Entry 6JIG (X-ray diffraction, 1.90 A resolution); this record covers chain A.

[Chain A]
Molecule: GMP reductase
Organism: Trypanosoma brucei brucei (strain ILTat1.4)
Notes: EC 1.7.1.7
UniProt: Q57ZS7 (Q57ZS7_TRYB2); residue numbers follow UniProt; this construct covers 1-491
Chain sequence (504 residues; numbered 1 to 504; the number before each row is that of its first residue):
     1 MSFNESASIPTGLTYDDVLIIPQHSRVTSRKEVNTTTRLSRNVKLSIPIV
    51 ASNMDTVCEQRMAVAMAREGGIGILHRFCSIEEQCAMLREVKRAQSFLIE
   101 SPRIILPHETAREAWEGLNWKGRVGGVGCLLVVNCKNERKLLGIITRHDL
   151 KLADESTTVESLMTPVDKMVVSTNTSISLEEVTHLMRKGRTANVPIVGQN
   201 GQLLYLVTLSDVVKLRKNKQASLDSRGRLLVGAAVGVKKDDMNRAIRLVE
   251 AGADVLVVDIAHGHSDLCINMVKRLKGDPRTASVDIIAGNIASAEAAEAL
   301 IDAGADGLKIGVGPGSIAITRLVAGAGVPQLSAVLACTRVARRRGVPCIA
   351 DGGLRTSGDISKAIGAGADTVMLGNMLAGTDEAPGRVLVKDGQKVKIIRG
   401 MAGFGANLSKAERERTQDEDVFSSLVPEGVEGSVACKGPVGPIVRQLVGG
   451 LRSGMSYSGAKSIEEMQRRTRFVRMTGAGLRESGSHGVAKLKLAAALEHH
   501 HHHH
Unresolved in the structure: 1-2, 417-423, 490-504
Construct notes: engineered mutation Ala-318 (Cys in Q57ZS7); expression tag (492-504)
Metal / ion sites: K+: Gly-313, Gly-315, Ala-318, Glu-482, Ser-483, Gly-484
Residues lining bound ligands:
  - guanosine-5'-monophosphate (5GP), molecule 1: Ser-52, Met-54, Asn-290, Lys-309, Gly-313, Pro-314, Gly-315, Ser-316, Ile-317, Ala-318, Thr-320, Asp-351, Gly-352, Gly-353, Leu-354, Met-372, Leu-373, Gly-374, Asn-375, Gly-400, Met-401, Ala-402, Gly-403, Glu-428, Gly-429, His-486
  - guanosine-5'-monophosphate (5GP), molecule 2: Arg-93, Ala-94, Gln-95, Ser-96, Ile-99, Ser-101, Pro-102, Arg-103, Arg-123, Val-127, Gly-128, Cys-129, Leu-206, Thr-208, Ser-210, Asp-211, Lys-214
What the authors report for this chain:
  - mutagenesis - W115R: unchanged catalytic activity
  - binding site for guanosine-5'-monophosphate: Arg-93, Asp-211, Met-401, Ala-402, Glu-428
  - conformationally variable residues (order/disorder transition): Met-401, Ala-402, Glu-428
  - allosteric site: Arg-93, Trp-120

[In short]
Ligands of chain A: guanosine-5'-monophosphate. The K+ site is built by Gly-313, Gly-315, Ala-318, Glu-482,
Ser-483 and Gly-484. The paper reports a binding site for guanosine-5'-monophosphate at Arg-93, Asp-211 and
Met-401 among others; W115R leaves catalytic activity unchanged.
Chain A is GMP reductase (Trypanosoma brucei brucei (strain ILTat1.4)); the structure, Crystal structure of
GMP reductase C318A from Trypanosoma brucei in complex with guanosine 5'-monophosphate, was determined by
X-ray diffraction together with 6LK4 and 6JL8 from the same study.
